PDB entry 8JH5 | electron microscopy, 3.70 A resolution | chains D and B of the 4 polymer chains in the assembly

Chain D:
Name: nanobody
From: Escherichia coli
Notes: antibody fragment or engineered binder
Sequence (123 residues; numbered 1 to 123; the number before each row is that of its first residue):
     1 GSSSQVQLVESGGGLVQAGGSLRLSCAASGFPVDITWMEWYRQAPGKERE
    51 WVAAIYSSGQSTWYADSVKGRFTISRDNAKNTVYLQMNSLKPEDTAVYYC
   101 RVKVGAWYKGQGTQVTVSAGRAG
Unresolved in the structure: 1-3, 119-123
Disulfide bonds: Cys26-Cys100

Chain B:
Name: Auxin efflux carrier component 1
From: Arabidopsis thaliana
Reference sequence: Q9C6B8 (PINI_ARATH); residues 1-622 here = UniProt positions 1-622
Sequence (622 residues; numbered 1 to 622; the number before each row is that of its first residue):
     1 MITAADFYHVMTAMVPLYVAMILAYGSVKWWKIFTPDQCSGINRFVALFA
    51 VPLLSFHFIAANNPYAMNLRFLAADSLQKVIVLSLLFLWCKLSRNGSLDW
   101 TITLFSLSTLPNTLVMGIPLLKGMYGNFSGDLMVQIVVLQCIIWYTLMLF
   151 LFEYRGAKLLISEQFPDTAGSIVSIHVDSDIMSLDGRQPLETEAEIKEDG
   201 KLHVTVRRSNASRSDIYSRRSQGLSATPRPSNLTNAEIYSLQSSRNPTPR
   251 GSSFNHTDFYSMMASGGGRNSNFGPGEAVFGSKGPTPRPSNYEEDGGPAK
   301 PTAAGTAAGAGRFHYQSGGSGGGGGAHYPAPNPGMFSPNTGGGGGTAAKG
   351 NAPVVGGKRQDGNGRDLHMFVWSSSASPVSDVFGGGGGNHHADYSTATND
   401 HQKDVKISVPQGNSNDNQYVEREEFSFGNKDDDSKVLATDGGNNISNKTT
   451 QAKVMPPTSVMTRLILIMVWRKLIRNPNSYSSLFGITWSLISFKWNIEMP
   501 ALIAKSISILSDAGLGMAMFSLGLFMALNPRIIACGNRRAAFAAAMRFVV
   551 GPAVMLVASYAVGLRGVLLHVAIIQAALPQGIVPFVFAKEYNVHPDILST
   601 AVIFGMLIALPITLLYYILLGL
Unresolved in the structure: 212-454
Small-molecule neighbours: naproxen (NPS; (2S)-2-(6-methoxynaphthalen-2-yl)propanoic acid): Asn43, Val46, Ala47, Val51, Asn112, Leu114, Val115, Tyr145, Ser521, Ile582, Val583
Curated features (UniProtKB/Swiss-Prot):
  - binding site ((indol-3-yl)acetate): Val51, Asn112, Leu114, Tyr145, Ile582, Val583
  - modified residue: Ser209 (Phosphoserine), Ser212 (Phosphoserine), Ser221 (Phosphoserine), Ser225 (Phosphoserine), Thr227 (Phosphothreonine), Ser231 (Phosphoserine), Thr248 (Phosphothreonine), Ser252 (Phosphoserine), Ser253 (Phosphoserine), Ser271 (Phosphoserine), Thr286 (Phosphothreonine), Ser290 (Phosphoserine), Thr302 (Phosphothreonine), Ser317 (Phosphoserine), Ser320 (Phosphoserine), Ser337 (Phosphoserine), Thr340 (Phosphothreonine), Ser374 (Phosphoserine), Ser377 (Phosphoserine), Ser408 (Phosphoserine) and 4 more in UniProt
  - glycosylation: Asn127 (N-linked (GlcNAc...) asparagine)
From the paper describing this entry:
  - binding site for naproxen: Val51, Asn112, Val115, Tyr145, Val583
  - mutagenesis - V51A, K472A, N478A, D512A, R547A, Q580A: abolished growth
  - mutagenesis - V51A, K472A, N478A, D512A, R547A, Q580A: unchanged localization

Interface between chain D and chain B:
Residue-residue contacts (23):
  Gln5(D) - Glu198(B)
  Gln5(D) - Asp199(B)  hydrogen bond (side chain-backbone)
  Gln5(D) - Gly200(B)  hydrogen bond (side chain-backbone)
  Leu8(D) - Ile196(B)  hydrophobic
  Pro32(D) - Asp167(B)
  Arg49(D) - Glu193(B)  salt bridge
  Arg101(D) - Glu191(B)  salt bridge
  Arg101(D) - Glu193(B)  salt bridge
  Ala106(D) - Gln164(B)
  Ala106(D) - Phe165(B)  hydrophobic
  Ala106(D) - Thr192(B)
  Trp107(D) - Glu191(B)
  Trp107(D) - Thr192(B)  hydrogen bond (backbone-backbone)
  Trp107(D) - Glu193(B)
  Trp107(D) - Ala194(B)  hydrogen bond (backbone-backbone)
  Tyr108(D) - Phe165(B)
  Tyr108(D) - Ala194(B)  hydrophobic
  Tyr108(D) - Ile196(B)  hydrophobic
  Lys109(D) - Glu193(B)
  Lys109(D) - Ala194(B)  hydrogen bond (backbone-backbone)
  Lys109(D) - Glu195(B)  salt bridge
  Lys109(D) - Ile196(B)
  Gln111(D) - Ile196(B)
Other interface residues (no listed pair), chain D (12 interface residues in all): Tyr41, Trp51
Other interface residues (no listed pair), chain B (13 interface residues in all): Arg207

Overview:
The interface between chain D and chain B involves 12 residues on one side and 13 on the other; the contacts
include 5 hydrogen bonds and 4 salt bridges. Polar pairs include Arg49(D)-Glu193(B), Arg101(D)-Glu191(B) and
Arg101(D)-Glu193(B). From the paper: a binding site for naproxen at Val51(B), Asn112(B) and Val115(B) among
others; V51A, K472A and N478A of chain B, among others, abolish growth; 6 substitutions were tested in all.
Here chain D is nanobody (Escherichia coli) and chain B is Auxin efflux carrier component 1 (Arabidopsis
thaliana). Entry 8JH5 (Structure of the auxin exporter PIN1 in Arabidopsis thaliana in the Naproxen-bound
state) was determined by electron microscopy.
